PDB entry 8RHY | X-ray diffraction, 1.86 A resolution | chains A and D of the 4 polymer chains in the assembly

# Chain A (and D)
Molecule: Pteridine reductase
Source organism: Trypanosoma brucei brucei
Notes: chain D of this document is another copy of the same molecule, construct and numbering; everything in this record applies to it too
UniProtKB: O76290 (O76290_TRYBB); residue numbers follow UniProt; this construct covers 1-268
Chain sequence (289 residues; row label = number of the first residue in the row; numbers below 1 keep their minus sign (Met-20 is residue -20)):
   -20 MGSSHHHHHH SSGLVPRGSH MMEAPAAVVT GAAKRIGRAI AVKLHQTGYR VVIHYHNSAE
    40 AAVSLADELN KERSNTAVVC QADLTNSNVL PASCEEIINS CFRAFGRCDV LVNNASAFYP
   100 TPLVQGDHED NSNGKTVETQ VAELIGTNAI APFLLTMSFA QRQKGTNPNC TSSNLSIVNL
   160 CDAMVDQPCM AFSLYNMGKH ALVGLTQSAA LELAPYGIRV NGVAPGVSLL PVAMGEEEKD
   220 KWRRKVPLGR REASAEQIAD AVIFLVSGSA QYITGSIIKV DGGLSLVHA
Disordered / not traced: -20 to 1, 105-112, 144-151 (chain D: -20 to 1, 105-112, 143-151)
Construct notes: initiating methionine (-20); expression tag (-19 to 0)
Small-molecule neighbours:
  - A1H0V (1-[5,6-bis(chloranyl)-1H-benzimidazol-2-yl]guanidine): Arg14, Ser95, Ala96, Phe97, Asp161, Met163, Tyr174, Gly205, Val206, Leu209, Trp221
  - NADPH (NDP; NADPH dihydro-nicotinamide-adenine-dinucleotide phosphate): Gly10, Ala12, Lys13, Arg14, Ile15, Gly16, His33, Tyr34, His35, Asn36, Ser37, Ala61, Asp62, Leu63, Thr64, Asn93, Ala94, Ser95, Ala96, Thr126, Leu159, Cys160, Asp161, Tyr174, Lys178, Pro204, Gly205, Val206, Ser207, Leu208

# How chain A and chain D interact
Pairs across the interface (26; chain A residue first):
  Met163(A) - His267(D)
  Asp165(A) - Ser264(D)
  Asp165(A) - Leu265(D)
  Gln166(A) - Gln166(D)
  Gln166(A) - Ser264(D)
  Gln166(A) - Leu265(D)
  Gln166(A) - His267(D)
  Pro167(A) - Leu265(D)
  Pro167(A) - His267(D)
  Cys168(A) - His267(D)
  Trp221(A) - His267(D)
  Lys224(A) - Ala268(D)  hydrogen bond (side chain-backbone)
  Ser264(A) - Gln166(D)
  Leu265(A) - Asp165(D)
  Leu265(A) - Gln166(D)
  Leu265(A) - Pro167(D)
  Val266(A) - Ala268(D)  hydrophobic
  His267(A) - Met163(D)
  His267(A) - Gln166(D)
  His267(A) - Pro167(D)
  His267(A) - Cys168(D)
  His267(A) - Trp221(D)
  His267(A) - Ala268(D)
  Ala268(A) - Lys224(D)  hydrogen bond (backbone-side chain)
  Ala268(A) - Val266(D)  hydrophobic
  Ala268(A) - His267(D)
Interface residues without a listed pair, chain A (13 interface residues in all): Leu263
Interface residues without a listed pair, chain D (13 interface residues in all): Leu263

# Overview
Chain A and chain D each contribute 13 residues to their interface; the contacts include 2 hydrogen bonds. The
hydrogen-bonded pair is Lys224(A)-Ala268(D). Ligands of chain A: NADPH and compound A1H0V.
Chain A and chain D are both Pteridine reductase (Trypanosoma brucei brucei); the structure, Crystal Structure
of Trypanosoma brucei PTR1 in complex with the cofactor and inhibitor P34, was determined by X-ray diffraction
together with 8RHT, 8RHU, 8RHV, 8RHW and 8RHX from the same study.
